8DH5 - chains B and D of the 4 polymer chains in the assembly; structure by X-ray diffraction, 2.85 A resolution.

[Chain B]
Name: T7 RNA polymerase
Source organism: Escherichia phage T7
Notes: EC 2.7.7.6
Reference sequence: P00573 (RPOL_BPT7); numbering as in UniProt (aligned over 1-883)
Chain sequence (883 residues; numbered 1 to 883; the number before each row is that of its first residue):
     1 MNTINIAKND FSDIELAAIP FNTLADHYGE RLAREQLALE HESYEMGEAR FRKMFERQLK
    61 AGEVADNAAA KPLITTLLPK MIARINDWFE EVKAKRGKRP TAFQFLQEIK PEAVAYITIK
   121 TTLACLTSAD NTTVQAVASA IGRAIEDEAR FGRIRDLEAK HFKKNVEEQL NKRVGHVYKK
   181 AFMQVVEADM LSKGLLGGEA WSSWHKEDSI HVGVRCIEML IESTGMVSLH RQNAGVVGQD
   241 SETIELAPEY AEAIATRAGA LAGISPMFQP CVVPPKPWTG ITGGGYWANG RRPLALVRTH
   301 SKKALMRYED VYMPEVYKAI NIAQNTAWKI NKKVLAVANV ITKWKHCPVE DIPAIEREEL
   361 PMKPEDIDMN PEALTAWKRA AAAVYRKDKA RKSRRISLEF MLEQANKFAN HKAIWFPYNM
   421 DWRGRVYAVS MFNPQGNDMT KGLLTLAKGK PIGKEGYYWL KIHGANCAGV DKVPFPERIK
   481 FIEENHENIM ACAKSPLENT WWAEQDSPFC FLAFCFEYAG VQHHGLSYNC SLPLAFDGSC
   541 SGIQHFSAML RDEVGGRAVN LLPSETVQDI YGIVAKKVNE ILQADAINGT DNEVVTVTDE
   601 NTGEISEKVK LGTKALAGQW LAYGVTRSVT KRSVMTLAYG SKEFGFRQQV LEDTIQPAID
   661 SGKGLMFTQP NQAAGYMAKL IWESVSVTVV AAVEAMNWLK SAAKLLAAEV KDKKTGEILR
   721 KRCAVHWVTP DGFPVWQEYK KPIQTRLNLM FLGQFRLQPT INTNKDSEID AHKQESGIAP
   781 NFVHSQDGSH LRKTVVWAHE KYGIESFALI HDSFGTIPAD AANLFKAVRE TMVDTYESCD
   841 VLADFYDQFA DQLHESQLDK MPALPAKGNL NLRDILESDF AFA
Unresolved in the structure: 356-371, 757-765
Ligand contacts: ATP (adenosine-5'-triphosphate): Asp-471, Lys-472, Tyr-571, Arg-627, Lys-631, Arg-632, Met-635, Tyr-639
Swiss-Prot annotation at these positions:
  - active site: Asp-537, Lys-631, Asp-812
  - mutagenesis: Lys-172 (K172L/G: No change in activity), Pro-563 (P563A/T: Inactivated), Tyr-571 (Y571S: Inactivated), Lys-631 (K631G: Partially inactivated; K631L: Partially inactivated; K631R: Partially inactivated), Thr-636 (T636P: Inactivated), Tyr-639 (Y639D: Inactivated), Phe-646 (F646C: Inactivated)
Reported in the primary citation:
  - mutagenesis - Y639F: decreased catalytic activity on all scaffolds we tested
  - mutagenesis - M635A: unchanged catalytic activity on natural ATP incorporation
  - mutagenesis - M635K: abolished catalytic activity on UBP incorporation

[Chain D]
Molecule: Non-template strand DNA
Sequence (9 nucleotides; row label = number of the first residue in the row):
     2 TCGATTCCC
Unresolved in the structure: 9-10

[Interface between chain B and chain D]
Residue-residue contacts (7; chain B residue first):
  Phe-644(B) / DT2(D)  base contact
  Lys-704(B) / DA5(D)  salt bridge to the phosphate
  Lys-741(B) / DT7(D)  salt bridge to the phosphate
  Ala-771(B) / DT6(D)  phosphate contact
  His-772(B) / DT6(D)  hydrogen bond to the phosphate
  Glu-775(B) / DA5(D)  phosphate contact
  Glu-775(B) / DT6(D)  phosphate contact

[Overview]
6 residues of chain B face 4 of chain D across their interface, with 1 hydrogen bond and 2 salt bridges. Polar
contacts include His-772(B)/DT6(D), Lys-704(B)/DA5(D) and Lys-741(B)/DT7(D). Chain B binds ATP. From the
paper: Y639F of chain B reduces catalytic activity on all scaffolds we tested; M635K of chain B abolishes
catalytic activity on UBP incorporation.
Here chain B is T7 RNA polymerase (Escherichia phage T7) and chain D is Non-template strand DNA. Entry 8DH5
(T7 RNA polymerase elongation complex with unnatural base dPa-ATP mismatch) was determined by X-ray
diffraction (same publication as 8DH0, 8DH2, 8DH3 and 8DH4).
